6ZI4 - chains C and H of the 4 polymer chains in the assembly; structure by X-ray diffraction, 2.80 A resolution.

Chain C:
Protein: Photosynthetic reaction center cytochrome c subunit
From: Blastochloris viridis
UniProtKB: P07173 (CYCR_BLAVI); residues 1-336 here correspond to UniProt positions 21-356 (UniProt number = residue number + 20)
Chain sequence (336 residues; each row starts with the number of its first residue):
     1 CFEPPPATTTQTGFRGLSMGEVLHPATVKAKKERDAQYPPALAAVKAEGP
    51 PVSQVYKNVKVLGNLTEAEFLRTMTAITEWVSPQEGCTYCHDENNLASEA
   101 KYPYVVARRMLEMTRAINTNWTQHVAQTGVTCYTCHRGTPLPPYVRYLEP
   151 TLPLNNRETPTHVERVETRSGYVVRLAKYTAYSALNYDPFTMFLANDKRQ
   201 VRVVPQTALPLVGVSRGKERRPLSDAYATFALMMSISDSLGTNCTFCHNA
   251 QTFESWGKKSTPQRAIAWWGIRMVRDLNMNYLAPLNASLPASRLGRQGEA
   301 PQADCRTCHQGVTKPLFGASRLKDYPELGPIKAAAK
Not modelled in the structure: 333-336
Glycans and other covalent adducts: diacyl glycerol (DGA) linked to Cys1; heme c (HEC) linked to Cys87, Cys90, Cys132, Cys135, Cys244, Cys247, Cys305, Cys308
Ion coordination: heme c Fe (4 sites), coordinated by Met74, His91, Met110, His124, His136, Met233, His248, His309
Residues lining bound ligands:
  - heme c (HEC), molecule 1: Tyr56, Lys57, Asn58, Val59, Lys60, Val61, Leu62, Phe70, Leu71, Met74, Thr75, Ile77, Thr78, Val81, Ser82, Gly86, His91, Leu96, Ala97, Tyr104, Ala107, Arg108
  - heme c (HEC), molecule 2: Ile77, Val81, Tyr89, Tyr102, Pro103, Val106, Ala107, Met110, Leu111, Met113, Thr114, Ile117, Val130, Thr131, His136, Pro140, Leu141, Pro142, Val145, Leu277, Leu282, Leu289, Arg293, Pro301, Gln302, Thr307
  - heme c (HEC), molecule 3: Ile117, His124, Val125, Ala126, Thr128, Gly129, Val130, Leu194, Ile236, Leu240, Phe246, Gln263, Ile266, Ala267, Gly270, Ile271, Met273, Val274, Leu277, Asp304, His309, Thr313, Lys314, Pro315
  - heme c (HEC), molecule 4: Gln200, Val201, Arg202, Val203, Val204, Gln206, Phe230, Met233, Met234, Ile236, Ser237, Leu240, Thr242, Asn243, Phe246, His248, Phe253, Glu254, Trp256, Gln263, Arg264, Ala267, Trp268, Ile271, Arg272
Curated features (UniProtKB/Swiss-Prot):
  - binding site (heme): Met74, Cys87, Cys90, His91, Met110, His124, Cys132, Cys135, His136, Met233, Cys244, Cys247, His248, Cys305, Cys308, His309
  - site: Cys1 (Not N-palmitoylated)
  - lipidation: Cys1 (S-diacylglycerol cysteine)

Chain H:
Protein: Reaction center protein H chain
From: Blastochloris viridis
UniProtKB: P06008 (RCEH_BLAVI); numbering as in UniProt (aligned over 1-258)
Chain sequence (258 residues; row label = number of the first residue in the row):
     1 MYHGALAQHLDIAQLVWYAQWLVIWTVVLLYLRREDRREGYPLVEPLGLV
    51 KLAPEDGQVYELPYPKTFVLPHGGTVTVPRRRPETRELKLAQTDGFEGAP
   101 LQPTGNPLVDAVGPASYAERAEVVDATVDGKAKIVPLRVATDFSIAEGDV
   151 DPRGLPVVAADGVEAGTVTDLWVDRSEHYFRYLELSVAGSARTALIPLGF
   201 CDVKKDKIVVTSILSEQFANVPRLQSRDQITLREEDKVSAYYAGGLLYAT
   251 PERAESLL
Modified residues: Met1 (N-formylmethionine; FME)
Residues lining bound ligands: heptane-1,2,3-triol (HTO): His3, Gly4, Ala5
Curated features (UniProtKB/Swiss-Prot):
  - modified residue: Met1 (N-formylmethionine)

Chain C / chain H interface:
Pairs across the interface (14):
  Thr207(C) with Tyr2(H)
  Leu209(C) with Tyr2(H); His3(H); Ala5(H)
  Pro210(C) with Tyr2(H); His3(H), hydrogen bond (backbone-backbone)
  Leu211(C) with Met1(H); Tyr2(H), hydrophobic; His3(H)
  Val212(C) with Met1(H), hydrogen bond (backbone-backbone); Tyr2(H); His3(H)
  Ser215(C) with His3(H)
  Arg216(C) with His3(H), hydrogen bond
Interface residues without a listed pair, chain H (6 interface residues in all): Gly4, Asp11

In short:
The interface between chain C and chain H involves 7 residues on one side and 6 on the other, with 3 hydrogen
bonds. Among the polar pairs are Arg216(C)-His3(H), Pro210(C)-His3(H) and Val212(C)-Met1(H). Ligands of chain
H: heptane-1,2,3-triol.
Here chain C is Photosynthetic reaction center cytochrome c subunit and chain H is Reaction center protein H
chain, both from Blastochloris viridis. Entry 6ZI4 (Ultrafast Structural Response to Charge Redistribution
Within a Photosynthetic Reaction Centre - 5 ps (a) structure) was determined by X-ray diffraction, deposited
together with 6ZHW, 6ZI5, 6ZI6, 6ZI9, 6ZIA and 6ZID.
